6E0P - chains C and I of the 12 polymer chains in the assembly; structure by electron microscopy, 2.60 A resolution.

[Chain C]
Molecule: Histone H2A type 1-B/E
Organism: Homo sapiens
UniProt: P04908 (H2A1B_HUMAN); residues 0-129 here correspond to UniProt positions 1-130 (UniProt number = residue number + 1)
Amino-acid sequence (130 residues; numbered 0 to 129; the number before each row is that of its first residue; numbering starts at 0):
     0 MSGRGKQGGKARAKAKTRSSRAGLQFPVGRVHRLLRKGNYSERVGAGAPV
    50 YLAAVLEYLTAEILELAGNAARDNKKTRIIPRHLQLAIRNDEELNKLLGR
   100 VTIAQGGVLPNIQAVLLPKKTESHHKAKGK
Disordered / not traced: 0-9, 117-129
Swiss-Prot annotation at these positions:
  - modified residue: Ser-1 (N-acetylserine), Arg-3 (Citrulline), Lys-5 (N6-(2-hydroxyisobutyryl)lysine), Lys-9 (N6-(2-hydroxyisobutyryl)lysine), Lys-13 (N6-(beta-hydroxybutyryl)lysine), Lys-36 (N6-(2-hydroxyisobutyryl)lysine), Lys-74 (N6-(2-hydroxyisobutyryl)lysine), Lys-75 (N6-(2-hydroxyisobutyryl)lysine), Lys-95 (N6-(2-hydroxyisobutyryl)lysine), Gln-104 (N5-methylglutamine), Lys-118 (N6-(2-hydroxyisobutyryl)lysine), Lys-119 (N6-crotonyllysine), Thr-120 (Phosphothreonine), Lys-125 (N6-crotonyllysine)
  - cross-link (Glycyl lysine isopeptide (Lys-Gly)): Lys-13 (interchain with G-Cter in ubiquitin), Lys-15 (interchain with G-Cter in ubiquitin), Lys-119 (interchain with G-Cter in ubiquitin)

[Chain I]
Molecule: 145-nt DNA strand
Sequence (145 nucleotides; numbered 1 to 145; the number before each row is that of its first residue):
     1 ATCAATATCCACCTGCAGATTCTACCAAAAGTGTATTTGGAAACTGCTCC
    51 ATCAAAAGGCATGTTCAGCTCTGTGAGTGAAACTCCATCATCACAAAGAA
   101 TATTCTGAGAATGCTTCCGTTTGCCTTTTATATGAACTTCCTGAT

[Chain C / chain I interface]
Contacting residue pairs (16):
  Arg-11(C) / DC117(I)  hydrogen bond to the base
  Lys-13(C) / DG119(I)  salt bridge to the phosphate
  Arg-29(C) / DT121(I)  hydrogen bond to the phosphate
  Arg-29(C) / DT122(I)  salt bridge to the phosphate
  Arg-42(C) / DA111(I)  phosphate contact
  Arg-42(C) / DT112(I)  phosphate contact
  Val-43(C) / DA111(I)  phosphate contact
  Val-43(C) / DT112(I)  hydrogen bond to the phosphate
  Gly-44(C) / DA111(I)  phosphate contact
  Ala-45(C) / DA111(I)  hydrogen bond to the phosphate
  Lys-75(C) / DT131(I)  phosphate contact
  Lys-75(C) / DA132(I)  salt bridge to the phosphate
  Thr-76(C) / DA130(I)  sugar contact
  Thr-76(C) / DT131(I)  hydrogen bond to the phosphate
  Arg-77(C) / DA130(I)  hydrogen bond to the sugar
  Arg-77(C) / DT131(I)  hydrogen bond to the phosphate
Interface residues without a listed pair, chain C (13 interface residues in all): Thr-16, His-31, Glu-41
Interface residues without a listed pair, chain I (12 interface residues in all): DT116, DC118, DT120

[Summary]
13 residues of chain C and 12 residues of chain I are in contact, with 7 hydrogen bonds and 3 salt bridges.
Polar pairs include Arg-11(C)/DC117(I), Arg-77(C)/DA130(I) and Arg-29(C)/DT121(I).
Chain C is Histone H2A type 1-B/E (Homo sapiens) and chain I is a 145-nt DNA strand; the structure, Cryo-EM
structure of the centromeric nucleosome (Native alpha satellite DNA) in complex with a single chain ..., was
determined by electron microscopy (same publication as 6DZT, 6E0C and 6O1D).
